PDB entry 1GOT | X-ray diffraction, 2.00 A resolution | chains B and G of the 3 polymer chains in the assembly

== Chain B ==
Protein: Gt-beta
Organism: Bos taurus
UniProt: P62871 (GBB1_BOVIN); numbering as in UniProt (aligned over 1-340)
Sequence (340 residues; numbered 1 to 340; the number before each row is that of its first residue):
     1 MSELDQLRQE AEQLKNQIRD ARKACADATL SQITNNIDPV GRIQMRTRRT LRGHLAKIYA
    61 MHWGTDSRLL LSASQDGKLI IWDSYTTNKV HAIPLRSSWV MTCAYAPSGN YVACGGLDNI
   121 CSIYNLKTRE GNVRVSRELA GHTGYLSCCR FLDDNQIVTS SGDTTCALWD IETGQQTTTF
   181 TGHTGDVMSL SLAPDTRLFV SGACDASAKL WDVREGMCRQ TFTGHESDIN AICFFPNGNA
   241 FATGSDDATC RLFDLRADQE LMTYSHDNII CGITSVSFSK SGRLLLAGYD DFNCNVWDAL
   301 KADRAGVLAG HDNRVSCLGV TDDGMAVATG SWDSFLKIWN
Disordered / not traced: 1
Curated features (UniProtKB/Swiss-Prot):
  - modified residue: Ser2 (N-acetylserine), His266 (Phosphohistidine)

== Chain G ==
Protein: Gt-gamma
Organism: Bos taurus
UniProt: P02698 (GBG1_BOVIN); residues 2-66 here correspond to UniProt positions 1-65 (UniProt number = residue number - 1)
Sequence (73 residues; each row starts with the number of its first residue; numbers below 1 keep their minus sign (Met-6 is residue -6)):
    -6 MPVINIEDPV INIEDLTEKD KLKMEVDQLK KEVTLERMLV SKCCEEFRDY VEERSGEDPL
    54 VKGIPEDKNP FKE
Disordered / not traced: -6 to 8

== How chain B and chain G interact ==
Pairs across the interface (112):
  Glu3(B) with Lys12(G); Lys16(G), salt bridge
  Leu4(B) with Lys12(G); Leu15(G)
  Leu7(B) with Lys12(G); Leu15(G), hydrophobic; Lys16(G); Val19(G)
  Arg8(B) with Leu15(G)
  Glu10(B) with Val19(G); Lys23(G), salt bridge
  Ala11(B) with Glu18(G); Val19(G), hydrophobic; Leu22(G)
  Leu14(B) with Val19(G); Leu22(G), hydrophobic; Lys23(G)
  Lys15(B) with Glu18(G), salt bridge; Leu22(G)
  Gln17(B) with Val26(G)
  Ile18(B) with Val26(G), hydrophobic; Arg30(G)
  Ala21(B) with Arg30(G)
  Cys25(B) with Arg30(G); Met31(G); Leu32(G); Val33(G), hydrogen bond (backbone-backbone)
  Ala26(B) with Val33(G), hydrophobic
  Asp27(B) with Leu32(G); Val33(G); Ser34(G), hydrogen bond
  Ala28(B) with Val33(G)
  Leu30(B) with Cys37(G), hydrophobic; Phe40(G), hydrophobic
  Ile33(B) with Ser34(G); Glu38(G); Arg41(G), hydrogen bond (backbone-side chain)
  Thr34(B) with Arg41(G)
  Ile37(B) with Glu45(G)
  Ile43(B) with Leu53(G); Val54(G)
  Arg48(B) with Glu59(G), salt bridge; Phe64(G); Glu66(G)
  Arg49(B) with Pro63(G); Phe64(G), hydrogen bond (side chain-backbone); Lys65(G), hydrogen bond (side chain-backbone); Glu66(G), salt bridge
  Trp63(B) with Phe64(G), hydrophobic
  Ser84(B) with Phe64(G)
  Tyr85(B) with Pro63(G); Phe64(G), hydrophobic
  Thr184(B) with Lys14(G)
  Cys218(B) with Gln21(G), hydrogen bond (backbone-side chain); Lys24(G)
  Arg219(B) with Gln21(G); Lys24(G); Glu25(G)
  Gln220(B) with Glu25(G); Leu28(G)
  Thr221(B) with Glu25(G), hydrogen bond
  Phe235(B) with Phe40(G), hydrophobic; Tyr43(G), hydrophobic; Val44(G), hydrophobic
  Pro236(B) with Tyr43(G)
  Asn237(B) with Tyr43(G)
  Leu252(B) with Phe40(G), hydrophobic
  Asp254(B) with Cys36(G), hydrogen bond
  Arg256(B) with Arg30(G); Met31(G), hydrogen bond (backbone-backbone); Cys36(G); Glu39(G), salt bridge
  Ala257(B) with Arg30(G); Met31(G); Cys36(G), hydrophobic
  Asp258(B) with Leu28(G); Arg30(G), salt bridge
  Gln259(B) with Val33(G)
  Leu261(B) with Val33(G), hydrophobic; Cys37(G), hydrophobic
  Ser279(B) with Asp51(G), hydrogen bond; Leu53(G)
  Lys280(B) with Arg47(G), hydrogen bond (side chain-backbone); Glu50(G); Asp51(G)
  Ser281(B) with Tyr43(G); Val44(G); Arg47(G); Ser48(G); Asp51(G), hydrogen bond
  Gly282(B) with Val44(G)
  Arg283(B) with Val44(G); Glu45(G), salt bridge; Ser48(G); Val54(G)
  Leu284(B) with Leu53(G); Val54(G), hydrophobic
  Leu300(B) with Phe40(G), hydrophobic; Arg41(G); Val44(G), hydrophobic; Glu45(G)
  Gly324(B) with Pro52(G); Leu53(G)
  Met325(B) with Pro52(G), hydrophobic; Ile57(G); Lys61(G); Pro63(G)
  Ala326(B) with Phe64(G), hydrophobic
  Ile338(B) with Phe64(G), hydrophobic
  Asn340(B) with Ile57(G); Asn62(G), hydrogen bond; Phe64(G)
Also at the interface, not in a pair above, chain B (60 interface residues in all): Thr29, Val40, Met45, Ser67, Met217, Ala240, Val320, Asp323
Also at the interface, not in a pair above, chain G (44 interface residues in all): Glu11, Glu29

== Overview ==
60 residues of chain B face 44 of chain G across their interface; the contacts include 13 hydrogen bonds and 8
salt bridges. Polar contacts include Glu3(B)-Lys16(G), Glu10(B)-Lys23(G) and Lys15(B)-Glu18(G).
Chain B is Gt-beta and chain G is Gt-gamma, both from Bos taurus; the structure, Heterotrimeric complex of a
gt-alpha/gi-alpha chimera and the gt-beta-gamma subunits, was determined by X-ray diffraction.
